Entry 8R0K (electron microscopy, 2.94 A resolution); this record covers chains A and E of the 5 polymer chains in the assembly.

[Chain A (and E)]
Molecule: Rhodopsin
From: Cryobacterium levicorallinum
Notes: chain E of this document is another copy of the same molecule, construct and numbering; everything in this record applies to it too
Reference sequence: A0A1I3DJQ0 (A0A1I3DJQ0_9MICO); residues 1-325 here correspond to UniProt positions 3-327 (UniProt number = residue number + 2)
Sequence (325 residues; numbered 1 to 325; the number before each row is that of its first residue):
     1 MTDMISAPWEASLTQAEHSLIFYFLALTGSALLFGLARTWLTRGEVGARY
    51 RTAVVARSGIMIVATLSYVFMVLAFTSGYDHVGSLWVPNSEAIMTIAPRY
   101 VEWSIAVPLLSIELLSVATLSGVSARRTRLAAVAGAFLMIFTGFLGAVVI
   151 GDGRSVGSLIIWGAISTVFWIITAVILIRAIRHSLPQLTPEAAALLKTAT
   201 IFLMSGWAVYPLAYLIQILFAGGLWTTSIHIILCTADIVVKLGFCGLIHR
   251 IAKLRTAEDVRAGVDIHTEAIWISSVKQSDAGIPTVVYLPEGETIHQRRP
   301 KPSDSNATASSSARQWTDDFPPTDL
Disordered / not traced: 1-2, 263-325
Covalent attachments: retinal (RET) linked to Lys241
Ligand contacts:
  - eicosane (LFA), molecule 1: Ala16, Leu20, Phe24, Ile231
  - eicosane (LFA), molecule 2: Glu17, Leu20, Leu224, Thr227, Ser228, Ile231
  - eicosane (LFA), molecule 3: Ser104, Ile105, Pro108, Leu109, Ile112, Val133, Phe137
  - eicosane (LFA), molecule 4: Phe141, Leu145, Val149, Ile150
  - retinal (RET): Tyr100, Glu102, Trp103, Ala106, Val107, Leu110, Met139, Ile140, Gly143, Gly163, Ser166, Thr167, Trp170, Trp207, Tyr210, Pro211, Tyr214, Asp237, Val240

[Interface between chain A and chain E]
Contacting residue pairs - 37 pairs, chain A then chain E:
  Trp40(A) - Leu41(E)  hydrophobic
  Arg43(A) - Leu41(E)
  Arg51(A) - Leu41(E)
  Arg51(A) - Glu45(E)  salt bridge
  Val54(A) - Leu41(E)
  Val55(A) - Phe34(E)
  Val55(A) - Arg38(E)
  Val55(A) - Leu41(E)  hydrophobic
  Val55(A) - Thr42(E)
  Ser58(A) - Leu41(E)
  Gly59(A) - Phe34(E)
  Ile62(A) - Leu33(E)  hydrophobic
  Ile62(A) - Ala37(E)  hydrophobic
  Leu66(A) - Leu33(E)  hydrophobic
  Phe70(A) - Phe22(E)  hydrophobic
  Ser90(A) - His81(E)  hydrogen bond
  Ser90(A) - Trp86(E)
  Met94(A) - Phe22(E)  hydrophobic
  Tyr100(A) - Tyr23(E)
  Val101(A) - Tyr23(E)  hydrophobic
  Val101(A) - Ala26(E)
  Val101(A) - Leu27(E)
  Val101(A) - Ser30(E)
  Ser104(A) - Tyr23(E)  hydrogen bond
  Ser104(A) - Leu27(E)
  Ile105(A) - Leu27(E)  hydrophobic
  Leu109(A) - Phe34(E)  hydrophobic
  Phe137(A) - Tyr23(E)
  Phe137(A) - Leu27(E)  hydrophobic
  Phe141(A) - Tyr23(E)  hydrophobic
  Phe141(A) - Phe24(E)  hydrophobic
  Phe144(A) - Tyr23(E)  hydrophobic
  Val148(A) - Ser19(E)
  Val149(A) - Ala16(E)
  Val149(A) - Ser19(E)
  Val149(A) - Leu20(E)  hydrophobic
  Asp152(A) - Gln15(E)
Other interface residues (no listed pair), chain A (27 interface residues in all): Val63, Ile93, Pro98, Leu145
Other interface residues (no listed pair), chain E (23 interface residues in all): Ala31, Trp40, Val72, Thr76

[In short]
27 residues of chain A and 23 residues of chain E are in contact, with 2 hydrogen bonds and 1 salt bridge.
Polar contacts include Arg51(A)-Glu45(E), Ser90(A)-His81(E) and Ser104(A)-Tyr23(E). Bound to chain A: 4 copies
of eicosane. Covalently linked retinal: at Lys241(A).
Chain A and chain E are both Rhodopsin (Cryobacterium levicorallinum); the structure, Cryo-EM structure of the
microbial rhodopsin CryoR1 at pH 4.3 in detergent, was determined by electron microscopy together with 8R0L,
8R0M, 8R0N, 8R0O and 8R0P from the same study.
